2BOP - chains B and A; structure by X-ray diffraction, 1.70 A resolution.

Chain B:
Molecule: 17-nt DNA strand
Sequence (17 nucleotides; numbered 1 to 17; the number before each row is that of its first residue):
     1 CCGACCGACG TCGGTCG

Chain A:
Protein: Protein (E2)
Organism: Bovine papillomavirus type 1
Reference sequence: P03122 (VE2_BPV1); residue numbers follow UniProt; this construct covers 326-410
Chain sequence (85 residues; each row starts with the number of its first residue):
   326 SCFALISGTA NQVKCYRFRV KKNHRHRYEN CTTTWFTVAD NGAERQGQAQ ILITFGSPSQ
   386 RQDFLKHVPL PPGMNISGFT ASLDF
Metal / ion sites: ytterbium (III) ion: Glu354, Asp365, Glu369

Interface between chain B and chain A:
Pairs across the interface (12; chain B residue first):
  DT11(B) with Ala335(A), phosphate contact; Phe361(A), phosphate contact
  DC12(B) with Lys339(A), base contact; Arg342(A), salt bridge to the phosphate; Thr358(A), phosphate contact; Thr359(A), hydrogen bond to the phosphate
  DG13(B) with Lys339(A), hydrogen bond to the base; Arg342(A), salt bridge to the phosphate
  DG14(B) with Lys339(A), hydrogen bond to the base; Cys340(A), base contact; Phe343(A), phosphate contact
  DT15(B) with Phe343(A), base contact

Summary:
5 residues of chain B face 8 of chain A across their interface, with 3 hydrogen bonds and 2 salt bridges.
Polar pairs include DG13(B)-Lys339(A), DG14(B)-Lys339(A) and DC12(B)-Thr359(A). Glu354(A), Asp365(A) and
Glu369(A) form the ytterbium (III) ion site.
Chain B is a 17-nt DNA strand and chain A is Protein (E2) (Bovine papillomavirus type 1); the structure,
Crystal structure at 1.7 angstroms of the bovine papillomavirus-1 E2 DNA-binding domain bound to its DNA ...,
was determined by X-ray diffraction.
